Entry 8U14 (electron microscopy, 3.90 A resolution); this record covers chains I and C of the 12 polymer chains in the assembly.

== Chain I ==
Molecule: 147-nt DNA strand
From: Homo sapiens
Sequence (147 nucleotides; numbered -73 to 73; the number before each row is that of its first residue; numbers below 1 keep their minus sign (DA-73 is residue -73)):
   -73 ATCGAGAATC CCGGTGCCGA GGCCGCTCAA TTGGTCGTAG ACAGCTCTAG CACCGCTTAA
   -13 ACGCACGTAC GCGCTGTCCC CCGCGTTTTA ACCGCCAAGG GGATTACTCC CTAGTCTCCA
    47 GGCACGTGTC AGATATATAC ATCCGAT

== Chain C ==
Protein: Histone H2A type 1-B/E
From: Homo sapiens
Reference sequence: P04908 (H2A1B_HUMAN); residues 12-129 here correspond to UniProt positions 13-130 (UniProt number = residue number + 1)
Sequence (119 residues; row label = number of the first residue in the row):
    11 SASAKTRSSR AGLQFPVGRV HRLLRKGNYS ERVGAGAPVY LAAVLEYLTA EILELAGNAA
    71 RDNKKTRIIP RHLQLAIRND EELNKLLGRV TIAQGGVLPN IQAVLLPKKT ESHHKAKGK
Unresolved in the structure: 120-129
Differences from the reference sequence: expression tag (11); engineered mutation Ser13 (Lys14 in P04908)

== How chain I and chain C interact ==
Residue-residue contacts - 13 pairs, chain I then chain C:
  DA-54(I) with Arg77(C), sugar contact
  DA-45(I) with Arg32(C), phosphate contact
  DA-44(I) with Gly28(C), phosphate contact; Arg29(C), phosphate contact; Arg32(C), salt bridge to the phosphate
  DT-43(I) with Lys15(C), phosphate contact; Thr16(C), phosphate contact; Arg17(C), salt bridge to the phosphate; Gly28(C), phosphate contact
  DT-42(I) with Ala14(C), phosphate contact; Lys15(C), phosphate contact; Arg20(C), salt bridge to the phosphate
  DA-35(I) with Arg42(C), hydrogen bond to the sugar
Other interface residues (no listed pair), chain I (7 interface residues in all): DG-34

== In short ==
7 residues of chain I and 10 residues of chain C are in contact; the contacts include 1 hydrogen bond and 3
salt bridges. Polar contacts include DA-35(I)-Arg42(C), DA-44(I)-Arg32(C) and DT-43(I)-Arg17(C).
Here chain I is a 147-nt DNA strand and chain C is Histone H2A type 1-B/E, both from Homo sapiens. Entry 8U14
(Cryo-EM structure of the human nucleosome core particle ubiquitylated at histone H2A lysine 15 in complex
...) was determined by electron microscopy together with 8SMW, 8SMX, 8SMY, 8SMZ, 8SN0, 8SN1 and 3 further
entries from the same study.
